8U7Z - chains B5 and K1 of the 15 polymer chains in the assembly; structure by electron microscopy, 2.97 A resolution.

Chain B5:
Name: Guanine nucleotide-binding protein G(I)/G(S)/G(T) subunit beta-1
From: Homo sapiens
UniProtKB: P62873 (GBB1_HUMAN); residue numbers follow UniProt; this construct covers 1-340
Chain sequence (340 residues; numbered 1 to 340; the number before each row is that of its first residue):
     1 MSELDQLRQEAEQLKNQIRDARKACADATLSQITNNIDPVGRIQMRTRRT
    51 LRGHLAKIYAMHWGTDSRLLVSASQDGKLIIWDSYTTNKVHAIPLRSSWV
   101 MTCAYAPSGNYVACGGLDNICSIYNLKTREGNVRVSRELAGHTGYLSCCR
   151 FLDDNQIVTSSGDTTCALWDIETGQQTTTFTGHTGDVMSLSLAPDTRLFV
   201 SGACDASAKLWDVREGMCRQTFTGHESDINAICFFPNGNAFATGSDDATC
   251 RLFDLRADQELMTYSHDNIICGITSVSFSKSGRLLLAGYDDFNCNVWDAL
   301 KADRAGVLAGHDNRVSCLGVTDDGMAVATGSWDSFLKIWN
Disordered / not traced: 1
Curated features (UniProtKB/Swiss-Prot):
  - modified residue: S2 (N-acetylserine), H266 (Phosphohistidine)
  - natural variant: L30 (L30F: In MRD42; uncertain significance), R52 (R52G: In MRD42), G64 (G64V: In MRD42), D76 (D76E: In MRD42; D76G: In MRD42), G77 (G77S: In MRD42), K78 (K78R: In MRD42), I80 (I80N: In MRD42; I80T: In MRD42), H91 (H91R: In MRD42; uncertain significance), A92 (A92T: In MRD42), P94 (P94S: In MRD42), L95 (L95P: In MRD42), R96 (R96L: In MRD42), 5 further natural variant entries in UniProt
What the authors report for this chain:
  - mutagenesis - K78E, K89E, A92D: abolished catalytic activity (ubiquitylation activity)
  - mutagenesis - K78E, K89E, A92D: abolished catalytic activity with BTB/POZ domain-containing protein KCTD5 (chain K1)
  - post-translational modification sites: K23

Chain K1:
Name: BTB/POZ domain-containing protein KCTD5
From: Homo sapiens
UniProtKB: Q9NXV2 (KCTD5_HUMAN); numbering as in UniProt (aligned over 1-234)
Chain sequence (234 residues; numbered 1 to 234; the number before each row is that of its first residue):
     1 MAENHCELLSPARGGIGAGLGGGLCRRCSAGLGALAQRPGSVSKWVRLNV
    51 GGTYFLTTRQTLCRDPKSFLYRLCQADPDLDSDKDETGAYLIDRDPTYFG
   101 PVLNYLRHGKLVINKDLAEEGVLEEAEFYNITSLIKLVKDKIRERDSKTS
   151 QVPVKHVYRVLQCQEEELTQMVSTMSDGWKFEQLVSIGSSYNYGNEDQAE
   201 FLCVVSKELHNTPYGTASEPSEKAKILQERGSRM
Disordered / not traced: 1-151, 234
Curated features (UniProtKB/Swiss-Prot):
  - modified residue: A2 (N-acetylalanine), S10 (Phosphoserine)
What the authors report for this chain:
  - mutagenesis - F128A, L161R: abolished catalytic activity (ubiquitylation activity)
  - mutagenesis - L209*: decreased catalytic activity (activity)
  - mutagenesis - L161R: abolished catalytic activity with Guanine nucleotide-binding protein G(I)/G(S)/G(T) subunit beta-1 (chain B5)
  - mutagenesis - L209* (10-fold): decreased binding to Guanine nucleotide-binding protein G(I)/G(S)/G(T) subunit beta-1 (chain B5)
  - mutagenesis - L209*: decreased catalytic activity with Guanine nucleotide-binding protein G(I)/G(S)/G(T) subunit beta-1 (chain B5)
  - mutagenesis - F128A: unchanged binding to Gbeta 

How chain B5 and chain K1 interact:
Contacting residue pairs - 9 pairs, chain B5 then chain K1:
  L55(B5) with E165(K1); E166(K1); T169(K1), hydrogen bond (backbone-side chain)
  A56(B5) with T169(K1)
  Q75(B5) with Q170(K1)
  D76(B5) with S173(K1)
  S98(B5) with S173(K1)
  W99(B5) with Q170(K1); T174(K1)
Interface features reported in the paper:
  - specific contacts: D76(B5)-S173(K1)
  - hot spots on chain B5 (mutagenesis) - K78E, K89E, A92D: abolished binding to BTB/POZ domain-containing protein KCTD5 (chain K1)
  - hot spots on chain K1 (mutagenesis) - L161R: abolished binding to Guanine nucleotide-binding protein G(I)/G(S)/G(T) subunit beta-1 (chain B5)

Overview:
The chain B5/chain K1 interface involves 6 residues from each chain, with 1 hydrogen bond. Its one
hydrogen-bonded contact is L55(B5)-T169(K1). The authors report a contact between D76(B5) and S173(K1). The
paper reports that K78E, K89E and A92D of chain B5 abolish catalytic activity (ubiquitylation activity); a
modification site at K23(B5); 6 substitutions were tested in all.
Here chain B5 is Guanine nucleotide-binding protein G(I)/G(S)/G(T) subunit beta-1 and chain K1 is BTB/POZ
domain-containing protein KCTD5, both from Homo sapiens. Entry 8U7Z (KCTD5/Cullin3/Gbeta1gamma2 Complex: Local
Refinment of KCTD5(CTD)/Gbeta1gamma2) was determined by electron microscopy (same publication as 8U80, 8U81,
8U82, 8U83 and 8U84).
